PDB entry 1QLB | X-ray diffraction, 2.33 A resolution | chains C and F of the 6 polymer chains in the assembly

Chain C (and F):
Name: Fumarate reductase cytochrome B subunit
Organism: Wolinella succinogenes
Notes: chain F of this document is another copy of the same molecule, construct and numbering; everything in this record applies to it too
UniProt: P17413 (FRDC_WOLSU); residue numbers follow UniProt; this construct covers 1-256
Amino-acid sequence (256 residues; numbered 1 to 256; the number before each row is that of its first residue):
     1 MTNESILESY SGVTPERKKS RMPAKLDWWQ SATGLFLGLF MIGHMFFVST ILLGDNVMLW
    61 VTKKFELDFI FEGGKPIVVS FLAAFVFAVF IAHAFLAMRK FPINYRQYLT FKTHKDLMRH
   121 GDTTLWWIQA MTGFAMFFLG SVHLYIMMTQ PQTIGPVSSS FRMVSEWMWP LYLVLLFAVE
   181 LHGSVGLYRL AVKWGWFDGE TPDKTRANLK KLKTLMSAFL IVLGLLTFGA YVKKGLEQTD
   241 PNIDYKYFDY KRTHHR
Unresolved in the structure: 255-256
Swiss-Prot annotation at these positions:
  - binding site (heme b): His-44, His-93, His-143, His-182
  - mutagenesis: His-44 (H44A: Loss of fumarate reductase activity), His-93 (H93A: Loss of fumarate reductase activity), His-114 (H114A: Slight reduction in fumarate reductase activity), His-120 (H120A: Reduction in fumarate reductase activity), His-143 (H143A/M/K: Loss of fumarate reductase activity), His-182 (H182A: Loss of fumarate reductase activity)

How chain C and chain F interact:
Pairs across the interface - 73 pairs, chain C then chain F:
  Met-1(C) with Asp-116(F)
  Ser-5(C) with Leu-109(F); Thr-113(F)
  Ile-6(C) with Thr-113(F)
  Glu-8(C) with Tyr-105(F), hydrogen bond; Arg-106(F), hydrogen bond (backbone-side chain); Leu-109(F)
  Ser-9(C) with Arg-106(F), hydrogen bond (backbone-side chain); Leu-109(F); Thr-110(F); Thr-113(F), hydrogen bond
  Tyr-10(C) with Leu-117(F)
  Gly-12(C) with Arg-106(F)
  Ser-20(C) with Tyr-105(F), hydrogen bond
  Met-22(C) with Tyr-105(F)
  Pro-23(C) with Tyr-105(F), hydrophobic
  Leu-26(C) with Tyr-105(F), hydrophobic
  Ile-91(C) with Phe-138(F), hydrophobic
  Phe-95(C) with Phe-134(F), hydrophobic
  Met-98(C) with Ile-103(F); Phe-134(F), hydrophobic
  Arg-99(C) with Ile-103(F)
  Ile-103(C) with Met-98(F); Arg-99(F); Ile-103(F), hydrophobic
  Tyr-105(C) with Glu-8(F), hydrogen bond; Ser-20(F); Met-22(F); Leu-26(F), hydrophobic
  Arg-106(C) with Glu-8(F), hydrogen bond (side chain-backbone); Ser-9(F), hydrogen bond (side chain-backbone); Gly-12(F)
  Leu-109(C) with Ser-5(F); Glu-8(F); Ser-9(F)
  Thr-110(C) with Ser-9(F)
  Thr-113(C) with Ser-5(F); Ile-6(F); Ser-9(F), hydrogen bond
  Asp-116(C) with Met-1(F)
  Leu-117(C) with Tyr-10(F)
  Phe-134(C) with Phe-95(F), hydrophobic; Met-98(F), hydrophobic
  Phe-137(C) with Phe-137(F); Phe-138(F), hydrophobic; Ser-141(F)
  Phe-138(C) with Ile-91(F), hydrophobic; Phe-137(F), hydrophobic; Ser-141(F)
  Ser-141(C) with Phe-137(F); Phe-138(F); Val-142(F)
  Val-142(C) with Ser-141(F); Tyr-145(F), hydrophobic
  Tyr-145(C) with Val-142(F), hydrophobic; Trp-167(F), hydrogen bond (side chain-backbone); Met-168(F), hydrophobic; Pro-170(F); Leu-171(F), hydrogen bond (side chain-backbone)
  Thr-149(C) with Glu-166(F); Trp-167(F)
  Gln-150(C) with Glu-166(F)
  Ser-165(C) with Tyr-247(F)
  Glu-166(C) with Thr-149(F); Gln-150(F); Lys-246(F), salt bridge
  Trp-167(C) with Tyr-145(F), hydrogen bond (backbone-side chain); Thr-149(F)
  Met-168(C) with Tyr-145(F), hydrophobic
  Pro-170(C) with Tyr-145(F)
  Leu-171(C) with Tyr-145(F), hydrogen bond (backbone-side chain)
  Lys-246(C) with Glu-166(F), salt bridge
  Tyr-247(C) with Ser-165(F)
Other interface residues (no listed pair), chain C (47 interface residues in all): Val-13, Phe-87, Phe-90, Ala-94, Phe-101, Asn-104, Tyr-108, Phe-161
Other interface residues (no listed pair), chain F (46 interface residues in all): Val-13, Pro-23, Phe-87, Phe-90, Phe-101, Asn-104, Tyr-108, Phe-161

In short:
Chain C and chain F form an interface of 47 and 46 residues respectively; the contacts include 13 hydrogen
bonds and 2 salt bridges. Polar pairs include Glu-166(C)/Lys-246(F), Glu-8(C)/Tyr-105(F) and
Glu-8(C)/Arg-106(F). UniProt lists 4 heme b-binding residues and 6 mutagenesis sites on chain C.
Chain C and chain F are both Fumarate reductase cytochrome B subunit (Wolinella succinogenes); the structure,
respiratory complex II-like fumarate reductase from Wolinella succinogenes, was determined by X-ray
diffraction.
